Entry 8URU (electron microscopy, 3.70 A resolution); this record covers chains A and C of the 5 polymer chains in the assembly.

Chain A:
Name: Meiosis-specific protein SPO11
Organism: Saccharomyces cerevisiae S288C
UniProtKB: P23179 (SPO11_YEAST); residues 1-398 here = UniProt positions 1-398
Chain sequence (435 residues; row label = number of the first residue in the row):
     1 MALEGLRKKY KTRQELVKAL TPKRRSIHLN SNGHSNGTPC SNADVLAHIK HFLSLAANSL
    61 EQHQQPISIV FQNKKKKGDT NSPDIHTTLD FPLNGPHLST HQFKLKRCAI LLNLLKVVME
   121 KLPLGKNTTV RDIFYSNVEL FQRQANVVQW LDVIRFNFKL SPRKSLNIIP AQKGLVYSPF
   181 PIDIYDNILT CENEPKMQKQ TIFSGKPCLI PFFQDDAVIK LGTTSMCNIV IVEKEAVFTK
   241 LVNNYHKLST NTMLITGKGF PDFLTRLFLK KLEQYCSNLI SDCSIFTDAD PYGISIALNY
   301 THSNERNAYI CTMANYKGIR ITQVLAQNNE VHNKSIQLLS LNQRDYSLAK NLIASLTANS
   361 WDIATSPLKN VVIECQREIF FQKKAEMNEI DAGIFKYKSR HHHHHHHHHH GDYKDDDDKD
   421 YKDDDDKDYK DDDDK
Unresolved in the structure: 1, 32-39, 77-84, 180, 191-194, 223-227, 247-250, 331-334, 399-435
Differences from the reference sequence: conflict Asn-81 (Ser in P23179), Ser-99 (Cys in P23179), Ser-204 (Pro in P23179), Asn-278 (Lys in P23179), Val-372 (Ile in P23179), Gly-393 (Arg in P23179), Lys-396 (Glu in P23179); expression tag (399-435)
Ion coordination: Mg2+: Asp-288, Asp-290
UniProt features mapped onto this chain:
  - active site: Tyr-135 (O-(5'-phospho-DNA)-tyrosine intermediate)
  - binding site (Mg(2+)): Glu-233, Asp-288
  - mutagenesis: Tyr-135 (Y135F: Loss of activity)
From the paper describing this entry:
  - catalytic residues: Tyr-135
  - Mg2+ coordination: Asp-288, Asp-290
  - catalytic residues: Glu-233, Asp-288 (proposed by the authors, not directly observed)
  - mutagenesis - L112A: unchanged expression
  - mutagenesis - L3A, R7D, L20A: decreased binding to Rec102 or Rec104
  - mutagenesis - L60A: unchanged binding to Meiotic recombination protein REC102

Chain C:
Name: Antiviral protein SKI8
Organism: Saccharomyces cerevisiae S288C
UniProtKB: Q02793 (SKI8_YEAST); numbering as in UniProt (aligned over 1-397)
Chain sequence (397 residues; row label = number of the first residue in the row):
     1 MSKVFIATAN AGKAHDADIF SVSACNSFTV SCSGDGYLKV WDNKLLDNEN PKDKSYSHFV
    61 HKSGLHHVDV LQTIERDAFE LCLVATTSFS GDLLFYRITR EDETKKVIFE KLDLLDSDMK
   121 KHSFWALKWG ASNDRLLSHR LVATDVKGTT YIWKFHPFAD ESNSLTLNWS PTLELQGTVE
   181 SPMTPSQFAT SVDISERGLI ATGFNNGTVQ ISELSTLRPL YNFESQHSMI NNSNSIRSVK
   241 FSPQGSLLAI AHDSNSFGCI TLYETEFGER IGSLSVPTHS SQASLGEFAH SSWVMSLSFN
   301 DSGETLCSAG WDGKLRFWDV KTKERITTLN MHCDDIEIEE DILAVDEHGD SLAEPGVFDV
   361 KFLKKGWRSG MGADLNESLC CVCLDRSIRW FREAGGK
Unresolved in the structure: 1-4, 76-78, 101-105, 134-137, 159-167, 266-267, 279-285, 395-397
Differences from the reference sequence: conflict Thr-73 (Ala in Q02793)

How chain A and chain C interact:
Pairs across the interface - 43 pairs, chain A then chain C:
  Tyr-316(A) with His-348(C)
  Arg-320(A) with Asp-346(C), salt bridge; His-348(C), hydrogen bond
  Leu-325(A) with Trp-293(C), hydrophobic; Trp-311(C), hydrophobic
  Asn-328(A) with Ser-256(C), hydrogen bond
  Asn-329(A) with Ser-291(C)
  Gln-337(A) with Asn-232(C)
  Ser-340(A) with Asn-205(C), hydrogen bond
  Gln-343(A) with Val-146(C), hydrogen bond (side chain-backbone); Ser-186(C), hydrogen bond (side chain-backbone)
  Tyr-346(A) with Ser-123(C), hydrogen bond; Val-146(C), hydrophobic
  Ile-353(A) with Phe-89(C), hydrophobic
  Ile-363(A) with Asp-35(C)
  Ala-364(A) with Asp-16(C)
  Asn-370(A) with Glu-347(C); His-348(C)
  Gln-376(A) with Gly-34(C); Ser-63(C); Gly-64(C); Phe-89(C)
  Arg-377(A) with Asp-18(C), salt bridge; Phe-358(C); Leu-384(C)
  Ile-379(A) with Trp-125(C), hydrophobic
  Phe-380(A) with Phe-20(C), hydrophobic; His-67(C); Trp-125(C), hydrophobic; Phe-358(C), hydrophobic
  Phe-381(A) with Arg-237(C); Trp-293(C), hydrophobic; Met-295(C), hydrophobic; Phe-358(C), hydrophobic
  Gln-382(A) with Trp-125(C); Phe-188(C); Thr-190(C), hydrogen bond; Arg-237(C)
  Lys-383(A) with Ser-233(C); Arg-237(C); Asp-253(C), salt bridge; Asn-255(C); Trp-293(C)
Other interface residues (no listed pair), chain A (28 interface residues in all): Lys-317, Ala-326, Leu-339, Leu-341, Lys-350, Thr-357, Ala-358, Ile-373
Other interface residues (no listed pair), chain C (37 interface residues in all): Lys-62, Leu-65, His-66, Lys-147, Ser-235, Ser-292

Summary:
Chain A and chain C form an interface of 28 and 37 residues respectively; the contacts include 7 hydrogen
bonds and 3 salt bridges. Among the polar pairs are Arg-320(A)/Asp-346(C), Arg-377(A)/Asp-18(C) and
Lys-383(A)/Asp-253(C). The paper reports catalytic residues Tyr-135(A), Glu-233(A) and Asp-288(A); L3A, R7D
and L20A of chain A reduce binding to Rec102 or Rec104; 5 substitutions were tested in all.
Chain A is Meiosis-specific protein SPO11 and chain C is Antiviral protein SKI8, both from Saccharomyces
cerevisiae S288C; the structure, Spo11 core complex with hairpin DNA, was determined by electron microscopy
(same publication as 8URQ).
